Entry 4W5Z (X-ray diffraction, 1.32 A resolution); this record covers chain A.

== Chain A ==
Protein: Chitinase 60
Source organism: Vibrio marinus
Notes: EC 3.2.1.14
Reference sequence: B1VBB0 (B1VBB0_VIBMA); numbering as in UniProt (aligned over 1-345)
Amino-acid sequence (345 residues; numbered 1 to 345; the number before each row is that of its first residue):
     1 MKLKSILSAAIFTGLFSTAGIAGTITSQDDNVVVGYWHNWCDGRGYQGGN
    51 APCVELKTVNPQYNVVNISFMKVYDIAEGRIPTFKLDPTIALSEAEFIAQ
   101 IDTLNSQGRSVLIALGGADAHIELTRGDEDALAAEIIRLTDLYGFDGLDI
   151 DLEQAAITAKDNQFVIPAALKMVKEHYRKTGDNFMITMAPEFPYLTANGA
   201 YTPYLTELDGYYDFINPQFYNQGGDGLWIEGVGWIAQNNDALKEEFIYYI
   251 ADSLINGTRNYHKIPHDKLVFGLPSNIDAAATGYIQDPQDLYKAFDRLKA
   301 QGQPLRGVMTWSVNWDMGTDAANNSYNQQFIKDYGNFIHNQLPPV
Unresolved in the structure: 1-22
Disulfide bonds: Cys-41/Cys-53
Ion coordination: Na+ site 1: Thr-24, Asn-105, Gly-144, Asp-146; Na+ site 2 near Asp-30 (its only coordinating residue here); Na+ site 3 near Glu-94 (its only coordinating residue here); Na+ site 4 near Asp-225 (its only coordinating residue here)

== In short ==
Thr-24, Asn-105, Gly-144 and Asp-146 coordinate Na+ site 1.
Chain A is Chitinase 60 (Vibrio marinus); the structure, High resolution crystal structure of catalytic domain
of Chitinase 60 from psychrophilic bacteria Moritella marina, was determined by X-ray diffraction (same
publication as 9FBO, 9FBP, 9FBQ, 9FBR and 9FBS).
